PDB entry 7Q2X | electron microscopy, 3.00 A resolution | chains D and F of the 6 polymer chains in the assembly

[Chain D]
Name: Condensin complex subunit 1
From: Saccharomyces cerevisiae S288C
Reference sequence: Q06156 (CND1_YEAST); numbering as in UniProt (aligned over 1-1176)
Amino-acid sequence (1176 residues; row label = number of the first residue in the row):
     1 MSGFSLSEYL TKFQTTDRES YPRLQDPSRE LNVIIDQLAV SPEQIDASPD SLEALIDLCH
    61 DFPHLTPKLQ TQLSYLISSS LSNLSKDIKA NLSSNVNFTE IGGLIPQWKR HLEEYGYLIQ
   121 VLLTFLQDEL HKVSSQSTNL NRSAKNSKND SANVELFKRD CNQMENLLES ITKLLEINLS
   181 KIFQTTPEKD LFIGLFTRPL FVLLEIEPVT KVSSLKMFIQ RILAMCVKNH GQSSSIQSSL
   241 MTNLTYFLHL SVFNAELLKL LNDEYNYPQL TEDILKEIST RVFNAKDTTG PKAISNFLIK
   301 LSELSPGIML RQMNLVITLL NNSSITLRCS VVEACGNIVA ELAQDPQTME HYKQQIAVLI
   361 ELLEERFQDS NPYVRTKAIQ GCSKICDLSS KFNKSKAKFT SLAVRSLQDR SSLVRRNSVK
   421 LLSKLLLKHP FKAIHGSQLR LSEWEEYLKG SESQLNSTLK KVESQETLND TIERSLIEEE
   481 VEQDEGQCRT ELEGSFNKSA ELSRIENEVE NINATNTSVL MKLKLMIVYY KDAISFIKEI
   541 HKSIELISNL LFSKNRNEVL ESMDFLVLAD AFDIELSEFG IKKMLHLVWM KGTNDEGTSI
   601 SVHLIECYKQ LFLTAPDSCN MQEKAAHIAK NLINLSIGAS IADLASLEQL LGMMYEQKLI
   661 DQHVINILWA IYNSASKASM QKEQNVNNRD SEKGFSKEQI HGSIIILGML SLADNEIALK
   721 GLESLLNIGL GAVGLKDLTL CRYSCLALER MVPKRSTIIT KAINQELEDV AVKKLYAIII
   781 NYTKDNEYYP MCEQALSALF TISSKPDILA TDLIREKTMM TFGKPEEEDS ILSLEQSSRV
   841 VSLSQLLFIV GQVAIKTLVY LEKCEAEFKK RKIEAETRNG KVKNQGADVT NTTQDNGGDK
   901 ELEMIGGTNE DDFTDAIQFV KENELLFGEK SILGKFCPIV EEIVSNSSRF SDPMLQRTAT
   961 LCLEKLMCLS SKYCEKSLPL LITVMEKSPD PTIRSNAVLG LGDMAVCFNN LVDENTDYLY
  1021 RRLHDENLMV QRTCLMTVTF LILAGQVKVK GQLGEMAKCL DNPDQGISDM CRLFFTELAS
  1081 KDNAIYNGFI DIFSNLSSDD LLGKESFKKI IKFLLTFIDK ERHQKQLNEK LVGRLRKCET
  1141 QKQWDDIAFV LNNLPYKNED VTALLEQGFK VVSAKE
Not modelled in the structure: 1-3, 18-25, 46-48, 93-102, 136-152, 458-516, 592-598, 677-693, 754-760, 826-836, 876-907, 1169-1176
UniProt features mapped onto this chain:
  - modified residue (Phosphoserine): Ser464, Ser475
Disulfide bonds: Cys1059-Cys1071
From the paper describing this entry:
  - binding site for the 36-nt DNA strand (chain F): Lys292, Lys377, Arg416, Lys420, Arg556, Arg1122

[Chain F]
Molecule: 36-nt DNA strand
Sequence (36 nucleotides; each row starts with the number of its first residue):
     1 AAAAAAAAAA AAAAAAAAAA AAAAAAAAAA AAAAAA

[Interface between chain D and chain F]
Contacting residue pairs - 13 pairs, chain D then chain F:
  Thr288(D) - DA27(F)  phosphate contact
  Lys292(D) - DA28(F)  salt bridge to the phosphate
  Tyr373(D) - DA28(F)  phosphate contact
  Lys377(D) - DA29(F)  salt bridge to the phosphate
  Leu413(D) - DA29(F)  sugar contact
  Arg416(D) - DA29(F)  hydrogen bond to the phosphate
  Arg416(D) - DA30(F)  salt bridge to the phosphate
  Lys420(D) - DA30(F)  salt bridge to the phosphate
  Arg556(D) - DA31(F)  salt bridge to the phosphate
  Asn557(D) - DA30(F)  sugar contact
  Asn557(D) - DA31(F)  phosphate contact
  Glu1121(D) - DA20(F)  phosphate contact
  Arg1122(D) - DA20(F)  phosphate contact
Interface residues without a listed pair, chain D (13 interface residues in all): Ile325, Thr326
Interface residues without a listed pair, chain F (7 interface residues in all): DA21

[In short]
The interface between chain D and chain F involves 13 residues on one side and 7 on the other, with 1 hydrogen
bond and 5 salt bridges. Polar pairs include Arg416(D)-DA29(F), Lys292(D)-DA28(F) and Lys377(D)-DA29(F). The
paper reports a binding site for the 36-nt DNA strand (chain F) at Lys292(D), Lys377(D) and Arg416(D) among
others.
Chain D is Condensin complex subunit 1 (Saccharomyces cerevisiae S288C) and chain F is a 36-nt DNA strand; the
structure, Cryo-EM structure of clamped S.cerevisiae condensin-DNA complex (Form I), was determined by
electron microscopy (same publication as 7Q2Z and 7Q2Y).
